4BHR - chain A; structure by X-ray diffraction, 1.70 A resolution.

[Chain A]
Name: Pilin, type IV
Source organism: Thermus thermophilus
Reference sequence: Q5SIZ3 (Q5SIZ3_THET8); residues 37-122 here = UniProt positions 37-122
Sequence (95 residues; each row starts with the number of its first residue):
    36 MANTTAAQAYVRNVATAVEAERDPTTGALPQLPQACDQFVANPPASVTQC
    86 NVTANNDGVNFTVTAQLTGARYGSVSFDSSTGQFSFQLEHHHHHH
Disordered / not traced: 36-39, 104-106, 124-130
Differences from the reference sequence: expression tag (36, 123-130)
Disulfide bonds: C71-C85

[Overview]
Chain A is Pilin, type IV (Thermus thermophilus); the structure, Structure of the TTHA1221 type IV pilin
protein from Thermus thermophilus, was determined by X-ray diffraction (same publication as 4BHQ).
